Entry 6N3A (electron microscopy, 3.30 A resolution); this record covers chains K and N of the 20 polymer chains in the assembly.

== Chain K (and N) ==
Name: segA long small
Organism: Homo sapiens
Notes: chain N of this document is another copy of the same molecule, construct and numbering; everything in this record applies to it too
Sequence (10 residues; row label = number of the first residue in the row):
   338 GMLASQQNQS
What the authors report for this chain:
  - conformationally variable residues (register shift): Leu340, Ser342 to Ser347

== How chain K and chain N interact ==
Pairs across the interface (18; chain K residue first):
  Gly338(K) with Gly338(N); Met339(N)
  Met339(K) with Met339(N)
  Leu340(K) with Met339(N), hydrogen bond (backbone-backbone); Leu340(N); Ala341(N), hydrogen bond (backbone-backbone)
  Ala341(K) with Ala341(N)
  Ser342(K) with Ala341(N), hydrogen bond (backbone-backbone); Ser342(N); Gln343(N), hydrogen bond (backbone-backbone)
  Gln343(K) with Gln343(N), hydrogen bond
  Gln344(K) with Gln343(N), hydrogen bond (backbone-backbone); Gln344(N), hydrogen bond; Asn345(N), hydrogen bond (backbone-backbone)
  Asn345(K) with Asn345(N), hydrogen bond
  Gln346(K) with Asn345(N), hydrogen bond (backbone-backbone); Gln346(N), hydrogen bond; Ser347(N), hydrogen bond (backbone-backbone)
Other interface residues (no listed pair), chain K (10 interface residues in all): Ser347

== Summary ==
The chain K/chain N interface involves 10 residues from each chain, with 12 hydrogen bonds. Polar pairs
include Gln343(K)-Gln343(N), Gln344(K)-Gln344(N) and Asn345(K)-Asn345(N). From the paper: conformational
variability at Leu340(K) and Ser342(K).
Chain K and chain N are both segA long small (Homo sapiens); the structure, SegA-long, conformation of TDP-43
low complexity domain segment A long, was determined by electron microscopy, deposited together with 6N37,
6N3B and 6N3C.
